1U0D - chains C and B of the 4 polymer chains in the assembly; structure by X-ray diffraction, 2.90 A resolution.

== Chain C ==
Molecule: 24-nt DNA strand
Sequence (24 nucleotides; numbered 501 to 524; the number before each row is that of its first residue):
   501 GCGAAACGTC GTGAGACAGT TCCG

== Chain B ==
Name: DNA endonuclease I-CreI
Organism: Chlamydomonas reinhardtii
Notes: EC 3.1.-.-
UniProtKB: P05725 (DNE1_CHLRE); residues 301-463 here correspond to UniProt positions 1-163 (UniProt number = residue number - 300)
Chain sequence (163 residues; row label = number of the first residue in the row):
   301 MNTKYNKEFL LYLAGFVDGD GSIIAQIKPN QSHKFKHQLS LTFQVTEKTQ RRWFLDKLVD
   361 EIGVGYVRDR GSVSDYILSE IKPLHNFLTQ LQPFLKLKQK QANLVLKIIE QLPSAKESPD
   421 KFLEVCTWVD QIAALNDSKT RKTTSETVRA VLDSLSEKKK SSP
Not modelled in the structure: 301, 454-463
Sequence notes: engineered mutation His333 (Tyr33 in P05725), Thr342 (Ala42 in P05725), Glu347 (Gln47 in P05725), Glu410 (Trp110 in P05725), Gln411 (Arg111 in P05725)
Curated features (UniProtKB/Swiss-Prot):
  - region (Interaction with DNA): Gln326 to Ser332, Lys334 to Gln338, Arg368 to Arg370, Ser438 to Thr443
  - binding site (Mg(2+)): Gly319, Asp320

== Chain C / chain B interface ==
Contacting residue pairs - 18 pairs, chain C then chain B:
  DG501(C) with Ser332(B), phosphate contact
  DC502(C) with Ser332(B), hydrogen bond to the base; His333(B), phosphate contact; Lys334(B), salt bridge to the phosphate
  DG503(C) with His333(B), hydrogen bond to the base; Gln338(B), hydrogen bond to the base
  DA504(C) with Gln338(B), hydrogen bond to the base; Glu380(B), phosphate contact; Ile381(B), phosphate contact
  DA505(C) with Tyr366(B), sugar contact; Glu380(B), phosphate contact
  DA506(C) with Tyr366(B), base contact
  DC507(C) with Arg368(B), base contact
  DG508(C) with Arg368(B), hydrogen bond to the base
  DT509(C) with Arg368(B), base contact; Arg370(B), hydrogen bond to the base
  DG513(C) with Lys439(B), salt bridge to the phosphate
  DG515(C) with Asp320(B), phosphate contact
Other interface residues (no listed pair), chain C (15 interface residues in all): DC510, DG511, DT512, DA514
Other interface residues (no listed pair), chain B (15 interface residues in all): Gly319, Lys416, Asp437, Thr440

== Summary ==
Chain C and chain B each contribute 15 residues to their interface; the contacts include 6 hydrogen bonds and
2 salt bridges. Polar contacts include DC502(C)-Ser332(B), DG503(C)-His333(B) and DG503(C)-Gln338(B). UniProt
lists Mg2+-binding residues Gly319(B) and Asp320(B) on chain B.
Here chain C is a 24-nt DNA strand and chain B is DNA endonuclease I-CreI (Chlamydomonas reinhardtii). Entry
1U0D (Y33H Mutant of Homing endonuclease I-CreI) was determined by X-ray diffraction together with 1U0C from
the same study.
